PDB entry 9E1V | electron microscopy, 3.10 A resolution | chains J and W of the 11 polymer chains in the assembly

# Chain J
Molecule: 152-nt DNA strand
Source organism: Homo sapiens
Sequence (152 nucleotides; numbered -75 to 76; the number before each row is that of its first residue; numbers below 1 keep their minus sign (DC-75 is residue -75)):
   -75 CCCTGGAGAA TCCCGGTGCC GAGGCCGCTC AATTGGTCGT AGACAGCTCT AGCACCGCTT
   -15 AAACGCACGT ACGCGCTGTC CCCCGCGTTT TAACCGCCAA GGGGATTACT CCCTAGTCTC
    45 CAGGCACGTG TCAGATATAT ACATCCTGTG CA

# Chain W
Protein: SWI/SNF-related matrix-associated actin-dependent regulator of chromatin subfamily A member 5
Source organism: Homo sapiens
Reference sequence: O60264 (SMCA5_HUMAN); numbering as in UniProt (aligned over 1-1052)
Sequence (1052 residues; numbered 1 to 1052; the number before each row is that of its first residue):
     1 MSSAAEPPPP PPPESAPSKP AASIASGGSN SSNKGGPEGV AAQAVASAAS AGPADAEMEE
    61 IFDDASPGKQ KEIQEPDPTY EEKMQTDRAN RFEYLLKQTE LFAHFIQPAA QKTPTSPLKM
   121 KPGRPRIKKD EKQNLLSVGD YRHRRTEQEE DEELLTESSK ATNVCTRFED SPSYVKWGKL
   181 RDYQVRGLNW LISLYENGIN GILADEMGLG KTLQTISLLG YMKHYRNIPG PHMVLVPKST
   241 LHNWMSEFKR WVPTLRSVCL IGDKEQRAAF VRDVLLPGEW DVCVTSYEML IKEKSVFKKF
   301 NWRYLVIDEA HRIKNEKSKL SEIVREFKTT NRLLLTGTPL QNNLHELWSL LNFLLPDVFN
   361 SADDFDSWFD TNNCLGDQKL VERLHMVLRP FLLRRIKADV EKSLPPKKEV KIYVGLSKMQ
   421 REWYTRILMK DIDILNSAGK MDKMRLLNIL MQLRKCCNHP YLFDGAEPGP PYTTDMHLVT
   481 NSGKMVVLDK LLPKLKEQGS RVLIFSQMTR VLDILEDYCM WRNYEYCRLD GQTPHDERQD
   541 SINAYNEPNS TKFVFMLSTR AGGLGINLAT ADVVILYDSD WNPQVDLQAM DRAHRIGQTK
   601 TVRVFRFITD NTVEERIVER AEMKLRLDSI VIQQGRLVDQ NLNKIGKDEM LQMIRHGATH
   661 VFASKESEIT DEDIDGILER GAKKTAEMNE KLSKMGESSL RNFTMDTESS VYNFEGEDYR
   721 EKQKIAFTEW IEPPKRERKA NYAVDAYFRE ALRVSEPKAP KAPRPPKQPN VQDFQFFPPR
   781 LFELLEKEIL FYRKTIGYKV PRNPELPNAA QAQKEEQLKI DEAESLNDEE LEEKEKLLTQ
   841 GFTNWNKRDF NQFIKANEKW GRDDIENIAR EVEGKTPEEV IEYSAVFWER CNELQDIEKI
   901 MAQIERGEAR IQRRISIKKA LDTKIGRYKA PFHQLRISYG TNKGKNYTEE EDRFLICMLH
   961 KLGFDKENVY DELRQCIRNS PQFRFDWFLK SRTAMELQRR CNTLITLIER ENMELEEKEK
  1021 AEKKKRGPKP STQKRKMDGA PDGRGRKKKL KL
Not modelled in the structure: 1-167, 364-376, 431-442, 635-1052
Residues lining bound ligands: ADP (adenosine-5'-diphosphate): Arg181, Tyr183, Gln184, Gly208, Leu209, Gly210, Lys211, Thr212, Leu213, Asn243, Glu247, Trp251, Ile596
UniProt features mapped onto this chain:
  - motif: Asp308 to His311 (DEAH box)
  - binding site (ATP): Asp205 to Thr212
  - modified residue: Ser2 (N-acetylserine), Ser66 (Phosphoserine), Thr113 (Phosphothreonine), Ser116 (Phosphoserine), Ser137 (Phosphoserine), Ser171 (Phosphoserine), Lys440 (N6-acetyllysine), Ser755 (Phosphoserine), Ser825 (Phosphoserine)
  - cross-link (Glycyl lysine isopeptide (Lys-Gly)): Lys83 (interchain with G-Cter in SUMO2), Lys644 (interchain with G-Cter in SUMO2), Lys647 (interchain with G-Cter in SUMO2), Lys694 (interchain with G-Cter in SUMO2), Lys722 (interchain with G-Cter in SUMO2), Lys735 (interchain with G-Cter in SUMO2), Lys966 (interchain with G-Cter in SUMO2)
  - mutagenesis: Lys211 (K211R: Abolishes ATP hydrolysis. Binds to chromatin itself, but abolishes the chromatin binding of the cohesin complex component RAD21)
From the paper describing this entry:
  - mutagenesis - R620A/K624A: decreased catalytic activity on remodeling
  - mutagenesis - K455A, R538A: decreased catalytic activity (chromatin remodeling activity)

# Chain J / chain W interface
Contacting residue pairs (30):
  DG-24(J) with Leu447(W), phosphate contact; Asn448(W), hydrogen bond to the base
  DC-23(J) with Leu447(W), phosphate contact; Asn448(W), hydrogen bond to the sugar; Met451(W), base contact
  DA-22(J) with Met451(W), sugar contact; Lys455(W), salt bridge to the phosphate; Met508(W), phosphate contact
  DC-21(J) with Met508(W), phosphate contact; Thr509(W), hydrogen bond to the phosphate; Arg510(W), hydrogen bond to the phosphate
  DC-20(J) with Asp530(W), phosphate contact; Gly531(W), phosphate contact; Ser558(W), hydrogen bond to the phosphate; Arg560(W), phosphate contact
  DG-19(J) with Gly531(W), phosphate contact; Arg538(W), salt bridge to the phosphate; Arg560(W), phosphate contact; Ala561(W), phosphate contact; Gly562(W), hydrogen bond to the phosphate
  DC-18(J) with Lys238(W), phosphate contact; Ser239(W), phosphate contact; Glu288(W), sugar contact; His535(W), phosphate contact
  DT-17(J) with Lys238(W), salt bridge to the phosphate; Lys292(W), phosphate contact
  DT-16(J) with Asp263(W), phosphate contact; Arg267(W), salt bridge to the phosphate; Lys292(W), salt bridge to the phosphate
  DA63(J) with Arg272(W), salt bridge to the phosphate
Interface residues without a listed pair, chain J (11 interface residues in all): DA-15
Interface residues without a listed pair, chain W (26 interface residues in all): Gly262, Lys264, Met289, Gln507

# Overview
11 residues of chain J and 26 residues of chain W are in contact; the contacts include 6 hydrogen bonds and 6
salt bridges. Polar contacts include DG-24(J)-Asn448(W), DC-23(J)-Asn448(W) and DC-21(J)-Thr509(W). From the
paper: K455A and R538A of chain W reduce catalytic activity (chromatin remodeling activity); R620A/K624A of
chain W reduce catalytic activity on remodeling.
Chain J is a 152-nt DNA strand and chain W is SWI/SNF-related matrix-associated actin-dependent regulator of
chromatin subfamily A member 5, both from Homo sapiens; the structure, Snf2h bound nucleosome complex -
ClassC2, was determined by electron microscopy, deposited together with 9E1L, 9E1M, 9E1N, 9E1O, 9E1P, 9E1Q and
4 further entries.
